6M0S - chains C and D of the 15 polymer chains in the assembly; structure by electron microscopy, 3.60 A resolution.

[Chain C]
Molecule: V-type proton ATPase subunit c''
Source organism: Saccharomyces cerevisiae (strain ATCC 204508 / S288c)
Reference sequence: P23968 (VATO_YEAST); residue numbers follow UniProt; this construct covers 16-213
Amino-acid sequence (198 residues; each row starts with the number of its first residue):
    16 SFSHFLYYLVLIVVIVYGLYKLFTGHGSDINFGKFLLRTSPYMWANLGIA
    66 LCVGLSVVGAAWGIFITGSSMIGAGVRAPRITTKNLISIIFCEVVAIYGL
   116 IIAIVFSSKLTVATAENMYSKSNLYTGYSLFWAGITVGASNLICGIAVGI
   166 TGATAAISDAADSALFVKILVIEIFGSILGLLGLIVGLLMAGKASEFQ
UniProt features mapped onto this chain:
  - site: Glu108 (Essential for proton translocation)
  - mutagenesis: Glu108 (E108D: Partial inactivation; E108L/Q/V: Inactivation)
Reported in the primary citation:
  - conformationally variable residues (domain motion): Glu108

[Chain D]
Molecule: V-type proton ATPase subunit c'
Source organism: Saccharomyces cerevisiae (strain ATCC 204508 / S288c)
Reference sequence: P32842 (VATL2_YEAST); numbering as in UniProt (aligned over 7-164)
Amino-acid sequence (158 residues; each row starts with the number of its first residue):
     7 SNIYAPLYAPFFGFAGCAAAMVLSCLGAAIGTAKSGIGIAGIGTFKPELI
    57 MKSLIPVVMSGILAIYGLVVAVLIAGNLSPTEDYTLFNGFMHLSCGLCVG
   107 FACLSSGYAIGMVGDVGVRKYMHQPRLFVGIVLILIFSEVLGLYGMIVAL
   157 ILNTRGSE
UniProt features mapped onto this chain:
  - site: Glu145 (Essential for proton translocation)
  - mutagenesis: Glu145 (E145D: Partial inactivation; E145L/Q: Inactivation)

[Chain C / chain D interface]
Residue-residue contacts (42):
  Leu51(C) - Tyr14(D)  hydrophobic
  Lys136(C) - Leu13(D)
  Lys136(C) - Pro86(D)
  Lys136(C) - Thr87(D)
  Lys136(C) - Glu88(D)  hydrogen bond (side chain-backbone)
  Lys136(C) - Asp89(D)  salt bridge
  Tyr140(C) - Phe20(D)
  Tyr140(C) - Leu84(D)
  Ser144(C) - Phe20(D)
  Trp147(C) - Phe17(D)
  Trp147(C) - Phe20(D)  hydrophobic
  Trp147(C) - Ala24(D)  hydrophobic
  Thr151(C) - Ala24(D)
  Thr151(C) - Val28(D)
  Ala154(C) - Val28(D)  hydrophobic
  Ser155(C) - Cys31(D)
  Ile158(C) - Leu32(D)  hydrophobic
  Ile158(C) - Ala35(D)  hydrophobic
  Ala162(C) - Ala35(D)  hydrophobic
  Ile165(C) - Ile43(D)  hydrophobic
  Thr169(C) - Ala46(D)
  Ser173(C) - Ala46(D)
  Ala176(C) - Thr50(D)
  Leu180(C) - Gly49(D)
  Leu180(C) - Ile56(D)  hydrophobic
  Lys183(C) - Pro53(D)
  Ile187(C) - Thr38(D)
  Ile187(C) - Gly42(D)
  Ile187(C) - Leu60(D)  hydrophobic
  Phe190(C) - Val64(D)  hydrophobic
  Leu194(C) - Cys31(D)
  Leu194(C) - Ala34(D)  hydrophobic
  Leu194(C) - Ala70(D)  hydrophobic
  Leu197(C) - Met27(D)  hydrophobic
  Leu197(C) - Ala70(D)  hydrophobic
  Leu197(C) - Leu74(D)  hydrophobic
  Val201(C) - Cys23(D)  hydrophobic
  Val201(C) - Leu74(D)  hydrophobic
  Met205(C) - Phe20(D)  hydrophobic
  Met205(C) - Cys23(D)  hydrophobic
  Lys208(C) - Ala81(D)  hydrogen bond (side chain-backbone)
  Lys208(C) - Leu84(D)  hydrogen bond (side chain-backbone)
Also at the interface, not in a pair above, chain C (34 interface residues in all): Gly48, Leu52, Trp59, Ser137, Leu139, Tyr143, Ile150, Ile184, Val186, Gly198, Leu204
Also at the interface, not in a pair above, chain D (38 interface residues in all): Pro16, Ala21, Ile45, Val63, Ala77, Val78, Gly82, Ser85

[Overview]
The interface between chain C and chain D involves 34 residues on one side and 38 on the other; the contacts
include 3 hydrogen bonds and 1 salt bridge. Polar pairs include Lys136(C)-Asp89(D), Lys136(C)-Glu88(D) and
Lys208(C)-Ala81(D). The paper reports conformational variability at Glu108(C).
Here chain C is V-type proton ATPase subunit c'' and chain D is V-type proton ATPase subunit c', both from
Saccharomyces cerevisiae (strain ATCC 204508 / S288c). Entry 6M0S (3.6A Yeast Vo state3 prime) was determined
by electron microscopy (same publication as 6M0R).
